PDB entry 5X7P | X-ray diffraction, 2.40 A resolution | chains A and B

Chain A (and B):
Protein: Glycoside hydrolase family 31 alpha-glucosidase
From: Paenibacillus sp. 598K
Notes: EC 2.4.1.-, 3.2.1.20; chain B of this document is another copy of the same molecule, construct and numbering; everything in this record applies to it too
UniProtKB: A0A193PKW5 (A0A193PKW5_9BACL); residues 36-1281 here = UniProt positions 36-1281
Chain sequence (1263 residues; each row starts with the number of its first residue):
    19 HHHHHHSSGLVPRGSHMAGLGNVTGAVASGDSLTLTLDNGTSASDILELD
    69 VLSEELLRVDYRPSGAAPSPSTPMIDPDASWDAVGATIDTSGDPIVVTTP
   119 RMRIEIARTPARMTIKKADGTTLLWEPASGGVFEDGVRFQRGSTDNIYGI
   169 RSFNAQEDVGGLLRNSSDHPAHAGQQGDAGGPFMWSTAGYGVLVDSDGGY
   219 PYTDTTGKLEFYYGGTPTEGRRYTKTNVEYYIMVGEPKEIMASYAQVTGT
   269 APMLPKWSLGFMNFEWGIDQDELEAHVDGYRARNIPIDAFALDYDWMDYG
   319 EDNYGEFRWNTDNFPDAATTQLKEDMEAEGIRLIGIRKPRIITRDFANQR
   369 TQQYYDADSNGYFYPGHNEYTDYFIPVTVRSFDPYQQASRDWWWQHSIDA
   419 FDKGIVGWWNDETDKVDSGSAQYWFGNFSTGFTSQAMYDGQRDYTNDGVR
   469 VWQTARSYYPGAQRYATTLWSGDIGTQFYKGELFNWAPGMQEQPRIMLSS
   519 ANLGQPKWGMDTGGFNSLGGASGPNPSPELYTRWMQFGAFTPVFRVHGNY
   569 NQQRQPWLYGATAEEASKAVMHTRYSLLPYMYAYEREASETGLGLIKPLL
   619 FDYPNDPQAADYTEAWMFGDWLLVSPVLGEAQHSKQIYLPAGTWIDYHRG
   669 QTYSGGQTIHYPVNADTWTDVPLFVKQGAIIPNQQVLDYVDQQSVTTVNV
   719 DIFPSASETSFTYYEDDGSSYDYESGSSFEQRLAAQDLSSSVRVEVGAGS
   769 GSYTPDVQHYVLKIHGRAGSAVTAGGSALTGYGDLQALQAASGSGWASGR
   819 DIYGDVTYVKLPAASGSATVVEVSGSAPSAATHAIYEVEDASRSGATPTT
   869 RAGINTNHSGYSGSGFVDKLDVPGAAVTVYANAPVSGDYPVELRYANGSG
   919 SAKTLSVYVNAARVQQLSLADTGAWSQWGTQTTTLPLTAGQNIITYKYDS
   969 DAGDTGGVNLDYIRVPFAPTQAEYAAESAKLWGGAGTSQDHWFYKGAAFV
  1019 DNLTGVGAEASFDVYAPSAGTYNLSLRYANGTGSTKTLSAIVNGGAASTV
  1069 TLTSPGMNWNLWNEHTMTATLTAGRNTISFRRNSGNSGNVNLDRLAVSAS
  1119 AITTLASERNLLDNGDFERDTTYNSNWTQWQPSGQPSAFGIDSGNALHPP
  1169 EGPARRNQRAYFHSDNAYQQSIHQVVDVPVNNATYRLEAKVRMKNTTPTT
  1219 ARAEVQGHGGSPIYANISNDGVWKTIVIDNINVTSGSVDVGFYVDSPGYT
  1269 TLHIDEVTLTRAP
Disordered / not traced: 19-34
Construct notes: expression tag (19-35)
Metal / ion sites: Ni2+: His187, His190, Asp196; Mg2+ site 1: Glu283, Gly285 (shared with Gln571(B) of chain B); Mg2+ site 2 near Asp316 (its only coordinating residue here); Mg2+ site 3: Gln571 (shared with Glu283(B), Gly285(B) of chain B); Ca2+ site 1: Glu855, Glu857, Ser880, Gly883, Asp979; Ca2+ site 2: Glu995, Lys1013, Ala1016, Asp1111; Ca2+ site 3: Asp1134, Glu1136, Arg1173, Gln1176, Asp1273
Ligand contacts:
  - acarbose (AC1; 4,6-dideoxy-4-{[(1S,4R,5S,6S)-4,5,6-trihydroxy-3-(hydroxymethyl)cyclohex-2-en-1-yl]amino}-alpha-D-glucopyranose), molecule 1: Asn875, His876, Asp886, Lys887, Asp889, Trp943, Gly975, Val976, Asn977
  - acarbose (AC1), molecule 2: Trp1148, Ser1189, His1191, Arg1220, Glu1222, Tyr1261

Interface between chain A and chain B:
Residue-residue contacts - 697 pairs, chain A then chain B:
  Thr90(A) - Phe446(B)
  Pro91(A) - Phe446(B)
  Pro91(A) - Phe450(B)  hydrophobic
  Pro91(A) - Arg482(B)  hydrogen bond (backbone-side chain)
  Met92(A) - Phe446(B)
  Met92(A) - Tyr477(B)  hydrophobic
  Met92(A) - Pro478(B)
  Met92(A) - Gly479(B)
  Met92(A) - Arg482(B)  hydrogen bond (backbone-side chain)
  Ile93(A) - Arg482(B)  hydrogen bond (backbone-side chain)
  Asp94(A) - Arg482(B)
  Pro95(A) - Arg482(B)
  Asn164(A) - Ala628(B)
  Tyr166(A) - Asn520(B)
  Tyr166(A) - Leu618(B)  hydrophobic
  Tyr166(A) - Ala628(B)  hydrogen bond (side chain-backbone)
  Gly167(A) - Leu521(B)
  Ile168(A) - Leu521(B)
  Arg169(A) - Leu521(B)
  Ser170(A) - Ile514(B)
  Ser170(A) - Ser517(B)
  Phe171(A) - Ile514(B)
  Phe171(A) - Ser517(B)
  Ala173(A) - Ser489(B)
  Ala173(A) - Asp491(B)
  Ala173(A) - Ile492(B)  hydrophobic
  Ala173(A) - Trp504(B)
  Ala173(A) - Ala505(B)
  Ala173(A) - Pro506(B)
  Gln174(A) - Trp504(B)
  Glu175(A) - Lys498(B)
  Asp176(A) - Lys498(B)  salt bridge
  Val177(A) - Pro506(B)  hydrophobic
  Val177(A) - Glu510(B)
  Val177(A) - Arg513(B)  hydrogen bond (backbone-side chain)
  Val177(A) - Ile514(B)  hydrophobic
  Gly178(A) - Arg513(B)  hydrogen bond (backbone-side chain)
  Gly179(A) - Ser517(B)
  Gly179(A) - Asp629(B)
  Leu180(A) - Arg513(B)
  Leu180(A) - Leu516(B)
  Leu180(A) - Ser517(B)
  Leu180(A) - Asn520(B)
  Leu180(A) - Leu618(B)  hydrophobic
  Leu180(A) - Asp629(B)  hydrogen bond (backbone-side chain)
  Leu180(A) - Thr631(B)
  Leu181(A) - Ala628(B)
  Leu181(A) - Asp629(B)  hydrogen bond (backbone-side chain)
  Arg182(A) - Ser517(B)  hydrogen bond
  His190(A) - Asn445(B)
  His190(A) - Tyr477(B)
  Ala191(A) - Asn445(B)  hydrogen bond (backbone-side chain)
  Ala191(A) - Ser475(B)
  Ala191(A) - Tyr476(B)
  Ala191(A) - Tyr477(B)
  Gly192(A) - Asp432(B)
  Gly192(A) - Trp442(B)
  Gly192(A) - Ser475(B)
  Gln193(A) - Asp432(B)
  Gln193(A) - Lys433(B)
  Gln194(A) - Asp432(B)  hydrogen bond (backbone-side chain)
  Gln194(A) - Arg474(B)
  Gln194(A) - Ser489(B)
  Gln194(A) - Gly490(B)
  Gln194(A) - Asp491(B)  hydrogen bond (side chain-backbone)
  Gly195(A) - Arg474(B)  hydrogen bond (backbone-backbone)
  Gly195(A) - Trp488(B)
  Gly195(A) - Ser489(B)
  Asp196(A) - Arg474(B)
  Asp196(A) - Ser475(B)
  Asp196(A) - Tyr476(B)  hydrogen bond (backbone-backbone)
  Ala197(A) - Tyr476(B)
  Ala197(A) - Leu521(B)
  Gly198(A) - Tyr476(B)  hydrogen bond (backbone-backbone)
  Gly198(A) - Tyr477(B)
  Gly198(A) - Pro478(B)
  Gly198(A) - Leu521(B)
  Gly199(A) - Tyr477(B)
  Gly199(A) - Pro478(B)
  Gly199(A) - Leu521(B)
  Pro200(A) - Tyr477(B)
  Phe201(A) - Asn520(B)
  Trp203(A) - Asn520(B)  hydrogen bond (side chain-backbone)
  Trp203(A) - Leu618(B)  hydrophobic
  Trp203(A) - Phe619(B)  hydrophobic
  Thr205(A) - Leu618(B)
  Thr205(A) - Pro622(B)  hydrogen bond (side chain-backbone)
  Ser214(A) - Phe446(B)
  Ser214(A) - Tyr477(B)  hydrogen bond (backbone-side chain)
  Asp215(A) - Asn445(B)  hydrogen bond
  Asp215(A) - Phe446(B)
  Asp215(A) - Tyr477(B)
  Gly216(A) - Asn445(B)
  Gly216(A) - Tyr477(B)  hydrogen bond (backbone-side chain)
  Thr236(A) - Trp442(B)
  Glu237(A) - Trp442(B)
  Glu237(A) - Phe443(B)
  Glu237(A) - Gly444(B)
  Glu237(A) - Asn445(B)  hydrogen bond
  Arg240(A) - Asp401(B)  salt bridge
  Arg240(A) - Tyr403(B)
  Tyr241(A) - Tyr403(B)  hydrophobic
  Tyr241(A) - Phe446(B)  hydrophobic
  Tyr241(A) - Phe450(B)
  Pro255(A) - Leu618(B)
  Pro255(A) - Phe619(B)
  Pro255(A) - Pro622(B)
  Lys256(A) - Leu611(B)
  Lys256(A) - Lys615(B)
  Lys256(A) - Phe619(B)
  Lys256(A) - Asp620(B)  salt bridge
  Met259(A) - Ala519(B)
  Met259(A) - Gly522(B)
  Met259(A) - Thr609(B)
  Met259(A) - Leu611(B)  hydrophobic
  Ala260(A) - Thr609(B)
  Tyr262(A) - Tyr476(B)  hydrogen bond
  Tyr262(A) - Pro478(B)
  Tyr262(A) - Gln481(B)
  Tyr262(A) - Leu521(B)  hydrogen bond (side chain-backbone)
  Tyr262(A) - Gly522(B)
  Ala263(A) - Thr609(B)
  Thr266(A) - Gly479(B)
  Thr266(A) - Gln481(B)  hydrogen bond
  Thr266(A) - Arg482(B)  hydrogen bond (backbone-side chain)
  Gly267(A) - Gln481(B)  hydrogen bond (backbone-side chain)
  Gly267(A) - Arg482(B)
  Thr268(A) - Arg482(B)
  Thr268(A) - Ala606(B)
  Thr268(A) - Ser607(B)  hydrogen bond (side chain-backbone)
  Thr268(A) - Glu608(B)
  Ala269(A) - Gln481(B)
  Ala269(A) - Lys525(B)
  Ala269(A) - Ala606(B)  hydrogen bond (backbone-backbone)
  Ala269(A) - Ser607(B)  hydrogen bond (backbone-backbone)
  Pro270(A) - Tyr456(B)
  Pro270(A) - Gln481(B)
  Pro270(A) - Arg482(B)
  Pro270(A) - Ala484(B)
  Pro270(A) - Lys525(B)  hydrogen bond (backbone-side chain)
  Pro270(A) - Tyr741(B)
  Met271(A) - Arg468(B)
  Met271(A) - Tyr600(B)
  Met271(A) - Glu603(B)
  Met271(A) - Arg604(B)
  Met271(A) - Ser607(B)
  Met271(A) - Tyr732(B)
  Met271(A) - Asp734(B)
  Met271(A) - Tyr741(B)  hydrogen bond (backbone-side chain)
  Leu272(A) - Arg468(B)  hydrogen bond (backbone-side chain)
  Leu272(A) - Val469(B)
  Leu272(A) - Trp470(B)
  Leu272(A) - Thr486(B)
  Leu272(A) - Lys525(B)
  Leu272(A) - Glu603(B)  hydrogen bond (backbone-side chain)
  Pro273(A) - Arg468(B)
  Pro273(A) - Val469(B)
  Pro273(A) - Trp470(B)
  Pro273(A) - Gly736(B)
  Lys274(A) - Tyr600(B)
  Lys274(A) - Val708(B)
  Lys274(A) - Gly736(B)  hydrogen bond (backbone-backbone)
  Trp275(A) - Val708(B)  hydrophobic
  Ser276(A) - Trp470(B)
  Leu277(A) - Arg592(B)  hydrogen bond (backbone-side chain)
  Leu277(A) - Met599(B)  hydrophobic
  Leu277(A) - Tyr600(B)
  Gly278(A) - Phe562(B)
  Gly278(A) - Tyr593(B)
  Phe279(A) - Met553(B)  hydrophobic
  Phe279(A) - Phe562(B)
  Phe279(A) - Val564(B)  hydrophobic
  Phe279(A) - Met589(B)  hydrophobic
  Phe279(A) - Tyr593(B)  hydrogen bond (backbone-side chain)
  Met280(A) - Trp470(B)  hydrophobic
  Met280(A) - Phe562(B)  hydrogen bond (backbone-backbone)
  Met280(A) - Arg563(B)
  Met280(A) - Val564(B)  hydrogen bond (backbone-backbone)
  Asn281(A) - Val564(B)
  Asn281(A) - Gln573(B)  hydrogen bond
  Phe282(A) - Trp427(B)  hydrophobic
  Phe282(A) - Trp470(B)  hydrophobic
  Phe282(A) - Arg563(B)
  Phe282(A) - Val564(B)  hydrogen bond (backbone-backbone)
  Phe282(A) - His565(B)
  Glu283(A) - His565(B)
  Glu283(A) - Gln571(B)  hydrogen bond
  Glu283(A) - Gln573(B)  hydrogen bond
  Trp284(A) - Phe533(B)  hydrophobic
  Trp284(A) - Asn567(B)
  Trp284(A) - Tyr568(B)
  Trp284(A) - Asn569(B)  hydrogen bond (backbone-backbone)
  Gly285(A) - Asn569(B)
  Gly285(A) - Gln571(B)
  His294(A) - Gln571(B)  hydrogen bond
  His294(A) - Gln573(B)
  His294(A) - Trp575(B)
  Asp296(A) - Pro866(B)
  Gly297(A) - Trp575(B)
  Tyr298(A) - Gln573(B)
  Tyr298(A) - Pro574(B)
  Tyr298(A) - Trp575(B)
  Arg299(A) - Asp706(B)  hydrogen bond (side chain-backbone)
  Arg299(A) - Tyr707(B)
  Arg299(A) - Arg869(B)
  Ala300(A) - Ser862(B)
  Ala300(A) - Gly863(B)  hydrogen bond (backbone-backbone)
  Ala300(A) - Ala864(B)
  Ala300(A) - Thr865(B)
  Ala300(A) - Pro866(B)
  Ala300(A) - Arg869(B)
  Arg301(A) - Trp575(B)
  Arg301(A) - Glu582(B)  salt bridge
  Arg301(A) - Lys586(B)  hydrogen bond (backbone-side chain)
  Arg301(A) - Ser862(B)
  Asn302(A) - Lys586(B)
  Asn302(A) - His590(B)  hydrogen bond (backbone-side chain)
  Asn302(A) - Asp706(B)  hydrogen bond
  Asn302(A) - Ser860(B)  hydrogen bond
  Asn302(A) - Arg861(B)
  Ile303(A) - Lys586(B)
  Ile303(A) - Met589(B)  hydrophobic
  Pro304(A) - Met589(B)
  Pro304(A) - His590(B)
  Pro304(A) - Tyr593(B)
  Pro304(A) - Leu705(B)
  Pro304(A) - Asp706(B)
  Ile305(A) - Tyr593(B)
  Ile305(A) - Asp706(B)  hydrogen bond (backbone-backbone)
  Ile305(A) - Tyr707(B)
  Asp306(A) - Tyr593(B)  hydrogen bond
  Asp306(A) - Tyr707(B)
  Asp306(A) - Val708(B)  hydrogen bond (side chain-backbone)
  Ala309(A) - Trp427(B)  hydrophobic
  Leu310(A) - Trp427(B)
  Asp311(A) - Trp427(B)
  Asp311(A) - His565(B)
  Trp314(A) - Ala418(B)  hydrophobic
  Trp314(A) - Ile423(B)  hydrophobic
  Tyr317(A) - Val397(B)
  Tyr322(A) - Trp410(B)  hydrogen bond
  Tyr322(A) - His414(B)  hydrogen bond
  Phe325(A) - Trp411(B)  hydrophobic
  Phe325(A) - His414(B)
  Phe325(A) - Ser415(B)
  Phe325(A) - Ala418(B)
  Trp327(A) - Ala418(B)  hydrogen bond (side chain-backbone)
  Trp327(A) - Lys421(B)  hydrogen bond (side chain-backbone)
  Trp327(A) - Ile423(B)  hydrophobic
  Ala335(A) - Lys421(B)
  Ala336(A) - Lys421(B)  hydrogen bond (backbone-side chain)
  Thr337(A) - Lys421(B)
  Thr338(A) - Asp420(B)
  Lys341(A) - Asp420(B)  hydrogen bond (side chain-backbone)
  Lys341(A) - Lys421(B)
  Lys341(A) - Gly422(B)
  Glu347(A) - Tyr707(B)
  Gly348(A) - Tyr707(B)
  Arg350(A) - Val424(B)
  Arg350(A) - Asp709(B)  salt bridge
  Leu351(A) - Gly422(B)
  Leu351(A) - Ile423(B)
  Leu351(A) - Val424(B)  hydrogen bond (backbone-backbone)
  Leu351(A) - Gly425(B)  hydrogen bond (backbone-backbone)
  Ile352(A) - Gly425(B)
  Ile352(A) - Trp427(B)  hydrophobic
  Ile352(A) - Trp470(B)  hydrophobic
  Gly353(A) - Ile423(B)
  Gly353(A) - Gly425(B)  hydrogen bond (backbone-backbone)
  Gly353(A) - Trp427(B)  hydrogen bond (backbone-backbone)
  Ile354(A) - Trp427(B)
  Ile354(A) - Asp429(B)
  Arg355(A) - Trp426(B)
  Arg355(A) - Trp427(B)  hydrogen bond (backbone-backbone)
  Arg355(A) - Asn428(B)
  Arg355(A) - Asp429(B)  hydrogen bond (backbone-backbone)
  Lys356(A) - Trp411(B)
  Lys356(A) - Asp429(B)  salt bridge
  Lys356(A) - Glu430(B)  salt bridge
  Pro357(A) - Ser399(B)
  Pro357(A) - Phe400(B)  hydrogen bond (backbone-backbone)
  Pro357(A) - Trp411(B)  hydrophobic
  Pro357(A) - Asp429(B)
  Pro357(A) - Glu430(B)
  Pro357(A) - Thr431(B)
  Pro357(A) - Phe443(B)  hydrophobic
  Arg358(A) - Val397(B)
  Arg358(A) - Arg398(B)
  Arg358(A) - Ser399(B)
  Arg358(A) - Trp411(B)
  Arg358(A) - Glu430(B)  salt bridge
  Ile359(A) - Val397(B)
  Ile359(A) - Arg398(B)  hydrogen bond (backbone-backbone)
  Ile360(A) - Val395(B)  hydrophobic
  Ile360(A) - Thr396(B)
  Ile360(A) - Val397(B)  hydrophobic
  Thr361(A) - Thr396(B)  hydrogen bond (backbone-backbone)
  Thr361(A) - Arg398(B)
  Arg362(A) - Thr396(B)
  Phe364(A) - Ile393(B)  hydrophobic
  Phe364(A) - Val395(B)  hydrophobic
  Gly379(A) - Gln404(B)  hydrogen bond (backbone-side chain)
  Tyr380(A) - Phe400(B)
  Tyr380(A) - Asp401(B)  hydrogen bond (backbone-backbone)
  Tyr380(A) - Gln404(B)
  Tyr380(A) - Ala406(B)  hydrogen bond (side chain-backbone)
  Tyr380(A) - Ser407(B)
  Tyr380(A) - Trp410(B)  hydrophobic
  Phe381(A) - Arg398(B)
  Phe381(A) - Ser399(B)
  Phe381(A) - Asp401(B)
  Tyr382(A) - Ser399(B)  hydrogen bond (backbone-backbone)
  Tyr382(A) - Phe400(B)
  Tyr382(A) - Asp401(B)
  Tyr382(A) - Tyr403(B)
  Tyr382(A) - Phe443(B)  hydrophobic
  Tyr382(A) - Gly444(B)  hydrogen bond (side chain-backbone)
  Tyr382(A) - Ser447(B)
  Pro383(A) - Asp401(B)
  Gly384(A) - Tyr441(B)
  His385(A) - Arg398(B)  hydrogen bond (backbone-side chain)
  His385(A) - Ser399(B)  hydrogen bond
  His385(A) - Tyr441(B)
  His385(A) - Trp442(B)  hydrogen bond (side chain-backbone)
  Asn386(A) - Arg398(B)
  Asn386(A) - Tyr441(B)  hydrogen bond (backbone-side chain)
  Glu387(A) - Thr396(B)
  Glu387(A) - Val397(B)
  Glu387(A) - Arg398(B)
  Tyr388(A) - Val395(B)
  Tyr388(A) - Thr396(B)
  Tyr388(A) - Val397(B)  hydrogen bond (backbone-backbone)
  Tyr388(A) - Val434(B)
  Tyr388(A) - Ser436(B)
  Tyr388(A) - Ala439(B)  hydrophobic
  Thr389(A) - Pro394(B)
  Thr389(A) - Val395(B)
  Thr389(A) - Ser436(B)
  Asp390(A) - Pro394(B)
  Asp390(A) - Val395(B)  hydrogen bond (backbone-backbone)
  Asp390(A) - Ser436(B)  hydrogen bond
  Tyr391(A) - Tyr391(B)  hydrophobic
  Tyr391(A) - Phe392(B)
  Tyr391(A) - Ile393(B)
  Tyr391(A) - Pro394(B)  hydrophobic
  Phe392(A) - Ile393(B)
  Ile393(A) - Tyr391(B)
  Ile393(A) - Phe392(B)
  Ile393(A) - Ile393(B)  hydrophobic
  Pro394(A) - Thr389(B)
  Pro394(A) - Asp390(B)
  Pro394(A) - Tyr391(B)  hydrophobic
  Pro394(A) - Tyr568(B)  hydrophobic
  Val395(A) - Phe364(B)  hydrophobic
  Val395(A) - Tyr388(B)
  Val395(A) - Thr389(B)
  Val395(A) - Asp390(B)  hydrogen bond (backbone-backbone)
  Thr396(A) - Ile360(B)
  Thr396(A) - Thr361(B)  hydrogen bond (backbone-backbone)
  Thr396(A) - Arg362(B)
  Thr396(A) - Glu387(B)
  Thr396(A) - Tyr388(B)
  Thr396(A) - Ser540(B)
  Val397(A) - Tyr317(B)
  Val397(A) - Arg358(B)
  Val397(A) - Ile359(B)
  Val397(A) - Ile360(B)  hydrophobic
  Val397(A) - Glu387(B)
  Val397(A) - Tyr388(B)  hydrogen bond (backbone-backbone)
  Arg398(A) - Arg358(B)
  Arg398(A) - Ile359(B)  hydrogen bond (backbone-backbone)
  Arg398(A) - Thr361(B)
  Arg398(A) - Phe381(B)
  Arg398(A) - His385(B)  hydrogen bond (side chain-backbone)
  Arg398(A) - Asn386(B)
  Arg398(A) - Glu387(B)
  Ser399(A) - Pro357(B)
  Ser399(A) - Arg358(B)
  Ser399(A) - Phe381(B)
  Ser399(A) - Tyr382(B)  hydrogen bond (backbone-backbone)
  Ser399(A) - His385(B)  hydrogen bond
  Phe400(A) - Pro357(B)  hydrogen bond (backbone-backbone)
  Phe400(A) - Arg358(B)
  Phe400(A) - Tyr380(B)
  Phe400(A) - Tyr382(B)
  Asp401(A) - Arg240(B)  salt bridge
  Asp401(A) - Tyr380(B)  hydrogen bond (backbone-backbone)
  Asp401(A) - Phe381(B)
  Asp401(A) - Tyr382(B)
  Asp401(A) - Pro383(B)
  Tyr403(A) - Arg240(B)
  Tyr403(A) - Tyr241(B)  hydrophobic
  Tyr403(A) - Tyr382(B)
  Gln404(A) - Gly379(B)  hydrogen bond (side chain-backbone)
  Gln404(A) - Tyr380(B)
  Ala406(A) - Tyr380(B)  hydrogen bond (backbone-side chain)
  Ser407(A) - Tyr380(B)
  Trp410(A) - Tyr322(B)  hydrogen bond
  Trp410(A) - Tyr380(B)  hydrophobic
  Trp411(A) - Phe325(B)  hydrophobic
  Trp411(A) - Lys356(B)
  Trp411(A) - Arg358(B)
  Trp411(A) - Ile359(B)  hydrophobic
  His414(A) - Tyr322(B)
  His414(A) - Phe325(B)
  Ser415(A) - Phe325(B)
  Ala418(A) - Trp314(B)  hydrophobic
  Ala418(A) - Phe325(B)
  Ala418(A) - Trp327(B)  hydrogen bond (backbone-side chain)
  Asp420(A) - Thr338(B)
  Asp420(A) - Lys341(B)  hydrogen bond (backbone-side chain)
  Lys421(A) - Trp327(B)  hydrogen bond (backbone-side chain)
  Lys421(A) - Ala335(B)
  Lys421(A) - Ala336(B)
  Lys421(A) - Thr337(B)
  Lys421(A) - Lys341(B)
  Gly422(A) - Lys341(B)
  Gly422(A) - Leu351(B)
  Ile423(A) - Trp314(B)  hydrophobic
  Ile423(A) - Trp327(B)  hydrophobic
  Ile423(A) - Leu351(B)
  Ile423(A) - Gly353(B)
  Val424(A) - Leu351(B)  hydrogen bond (backbone-backbone)
  Gly425(A) - Leu351(B)  hydrogen bond (backbone-backbone)
  Gly425(A) - Ile352(B)
  Gly425(A) - Gly353(B)  hydrogen bond (backbone-backbone)
  Trp426(A) - Gly353(B)
  Trp426(A) - Arg355(B)
  Trp427(A) - Phe282(B)  hydrophobic
  Trp427(A) - Leu310(B)
  Trp427(A) - Asp311(B)
  Trp427(A) - Ile352(B)  hydrophobic
  Trp427(A) - Gly353(B)  hydrogen bond (backbone-backbone)
  Trp427(A) - Ile354(B)
  Trp427(A) - Arg355(B)  hydrogen bond (backbone-backbone)
  Asn428(A) - Arg355(B)
  Asp429(A) - Ile354(B)
  Asp429(A) - Arg355(B)  hydrogen bond (backbone-backbone)
  Asp429(A) - Lys356(B)  salt bridge
  Asp429(A) - Pro357(B)
  Glu430(A) - Lys356(B)  salt bridge
  Glu430(A) - Pro357(B)
  Glu430(A) - Arg358(B)  salt bridge
  Thr431(A) - Pro357(B)
  Asp432(A) - Gly192(B)
  Asp432(A) - Gln193(B)
  Asp432(A) - Gln194(B)  hydrogen bond (side chain-backbone)
  Lys433(A) - Gln193(B)
  Val434(A) - Tyr388(B)
  Ser436(A) - Tyr388(B)
  Ser436(A) - Thr389(B)  hydrogen bond (side chain-backbone)
  Ser436(A) - Asp390(B)  hydrogen bond
  Ser438(A) - Gly537(B)  hydrogen bond (side chain-backbone)
  Ser438(A) - Gly538(B)
  Ala439(A) - Tyr388(B)  hydrophobic
  Tyr441(A) - Gly384(B)
  Tyr441(A) - His385(B)
  Tyr441(A) - Asn386(B)  hydrogen bond (side chain-backbone)
  Trp442(A) - Gly192(B)
  Trp442(A) - Thr236(B)
  Trp442(A) - Glu237(B)
  Trp442(A) - His385(B)  hydrogen bond (backbone-side chain)
  Phe443(A) - Glu237(B)
  Phe443(A) - Pro357(B)  hydrophobic
  Phe443(A) - Tyr382(B)  hydrophobic
  Gly444(A) - Glu237(B)
  Gly444(A) - Tyr382(B)  hydrogen bond (backbone-side chain)
  Asn445(A) - His190(B)
  Asn445(A) - Ala191(B)  hydrogen bond (side chain-backbone)
  Asn445(A) - Asp215(B)  hydrogen bond
  Asn445(A) - Gly216(B)
  Asn445(A) - Glu237(B)  hydrogen bond
  Phe446(A) - Thr90(B)
  Phe446(A) - Pro91(B)  hydrophobic
  Phe446(A) - Met92(B)
  Phe446(A) - Ser214(B)
  Phe446(A) - Asp215(B)
  Phe446(A) - Tyr241(B)  hydrophobic
  Ser447(A) - Tyr382(B)
  Phe450(A) - Pro91(B)  hydrophobic
  Phe450(A) - Tyr241(B)
  Tyr456(A) - Pro270(B)
  Arg468(A) - Met271(B)
  Arg468(A) - Leu272(B)  hydrogen bond (side chain-backbone)
  Arg468(A) - Pro273(B)
  Val469(A) - Leu272(B)
  Val469(A) - Pro273(B)
  Trp470(A) - Pro273(B)
  Trp470(A) - Ser276(B)
  Trp470(A) - Met280(B)
  Trp470(A) - Ile352(B)  hydrophobic
  Arg474(A) - Gln194(B)
  Arg474(A) - Gly195(B)  hydrogen bond (backbone-backbone)
  Arg474(A) - Asp196(B)
  Ser475(A) - Ala191(B)
  Ser475(A) - Gly192(B)
  Ser475(A) - Asp196(B)
  Tyr476(A) - Ala191(B)
  Tyr476(A) - Asp196(B)  hydrogen bond (backbone-backbone)
  Tyr476(A) - Ala197(B)
  Tyr476(A) - Gly198(B)  hydrogen bond (backbone-backbone)
  Tyr476(A) - Tyr262(B)  hydrogen bond
  Tyr477(A) - Met92(B)  hydrophobic
  Tyr477(A) - Ala189(B)
  Tyr477(A) - His190(B)
  Tyr477(A) - Ala191(B)
  Tyr477(A) - Gly198(B)
  Tyr477(A) - Gly199(B)
  Tyr477(A) - Pro200(B)
  Tyr477(A) - Ser214(B)  hydrogen bond (side chain-backbone)
  Tyr477(A) - Asp215(B)
  Tyr477(A) - Gly216(B)  hydrogen bond (side chain-backbone)
  Pro478(A) - Met92(B)
  Pro478(A) - Gly198(B)
  Pro478(A) - Gly199(B)
  Pro478(A) - Pro200(B)
  Pro478(A) - Tyr262(B)
  Gly479(A) - Pro91(B)
  Gly479(A) - Met92(B)
  Gly479(A) - Thr266(B)
  Gln481(A) - Thr266(B)  hydrogen bond
  Gln481(A) - Gly267(B)  hydrogen bond (side chain-backbone)
  Gln481(A) - Ala269(B)
  Gln481(A) - Pro270(B)
  Arg482(A) - Pro91(B)  hydrogen bond (side chain-backbone)
  Arg482(A) - Met92(B)  hydrogen bond (side chain-backbone)
  Arg482(A) - Ile93(B)
  Arg482(A) - Asp94(B)
  Arg482(A) - Pro95(B)
  Arg482(A) - Thr266(B)  hydrogen bond (side chain-backbone)
  Arg482(A) - Gly267(B)
  Arg482(A) - Thr268(B)
  Arg482(A) - Pro270(B)
  Ala484(A) - Pro270(B)  hydrophobic
  Thr486(A) - Leu272(B)
  Trp488(A) - Gly195(B)
  Ser489(A) - Ala173(B)
  Ser489(A) - Gln194(B)
  Ser489(A) - Gly195(B)
  Gly490(A) - Gln194(B)
  Gly490(A) - Gly195(B)
  Asp491(A) - Ala173(B)
  Asp491(A) - Gln194(B)  hydrogen bond
  Ile492(A) - Ala173(B)
  Lys498(A) - Glu175(B)
  Lys498(A) - Asp176(B)  salt bridge
  Trp504(A) - Ala173(B)
  Trp504(A) - Gln174(B)
  Trp504(A) - Ser438(B)
  Ala505(A) - Ala173(B)
  Pro506(A) - Ala173(B)
  Pro506(A) - Val177(B)  hydrophobic
  Glu510(A) - Val177(B)
  Arg513(A) - Val177(B)  hydrogen bond (side chain-backbone)
  Arg513(A) - Gly178(B)  hydrogen bond (side chain-backbone)
  Arg513(A) - Leu180(B)
  Ile514(A) - Ser170(B)  hydrogen bond (backbone-side chain)
  Ile514(A) - Phe171(B)
  Leu516(A) - Leu180(B)  hydrophobic
  Ser517(A) - Arg169(B)
  Ser517(A) - Ser170(B)
  Ser517(A) - Phe171(B)
  Ser517(A) - Gly179(B)
  Ser517(A) - Leu180(B)
  Ser517(A) - Arg182(B)  hydrogen bond
  Ala519(A) - Met259(B)
  Asn520(A) - Tyr166(B)
  Asn520(A) - Gly167(B)
  Asn520(A) - Leu180(B)
  Asn520(A) - Phe201(B)
  Asn520(A) - Trp203(B)  hydrogen bond (backbone-side chain)
  Leu521(A) - Gly167(B)
  Leu521(A) - Ile168(B)
  Leu521(A) - Arg169(B)
  Leu521(A) - Ala197(B)
  Leu521(A) - Gly198(B)
  Leu521(A) - Tyr262(B)  hydrogen bond (backbone-side chain)
  Gly522(A) - Met259(B)
  Gly522(A) - Tyr262(B)
  Lys525(A) - Ala269(B)
  Lys525(A) - Pro270(B)  hydrogen bond (side chain-backbone)
  Lys525(A) - Leu272(B)
  Leu536(A) - Ser438(B)
  Gly537(A) - Ser438(B)  hydrogen bond (backbone-side chain)
  Gly538(A) - Ser438(B)
  Ser540(A) - Thr396(B)
  Met553(A) - Phe279(B)  hydrophobic
  Phe562(A) - Gly278(B)
  Phe562(A) - Phe279(B)
  Phe562(A) - Met280(B)  hydrogen bond (backbone-backbone)
  Arg563(A) - Met280(B)
  Arg563(A) - Phe282(B)
  Val564(A) - Phe279(B)  hydrophobic
  Val564(A) - Met280(B)  hydrogen bond (backbone-backbone)
  Val564(A) - Asn281(B)
  Val564(A) - Phe282(B)  hydrogen bond (backbone-backbone)
  His565(A) - Phe282(B)
  Asn567(A) - Trp284(B)
  Tyr568(A) - Trp284(B)
  Tyr568(A) - Pro394(B)  hydrophobic
  Asn569(A) - Trp284(B)  hydrogen bond (backbone-backbone)
  Asn569(A) - Gly285(B)
  Gln571(A) - Glu283(B)  hydrogen bond
  Gln571(A) - Gly285(B)
  Gln571(A) - His294(B)  hydrogen bond
  Gln573(A) - Asn281(B)  hydrogen bond
  Gln573(A) - Glu283(B)  hydrogen bond
  Gln573(A) - His294(B)
  Gln573(A) - Tyr298(B)
  Pro574(A) - Tyr298(B)
  Trp575(A) - His294(B)
  Trp575(A) - Gly297(B)
  Trp575(A) - Tyr298(B)
  Trp575(A) - Arg301(B)
  Glu582(A) - Arg301(B)  salt bridge
  Lys586(A) - Arg301(B)  hydrogen bond (side chain-backbone)
  Lys586(A) - Asn302(B)
  Lys586(A) - Ile303(B)
  Met589(A) - Phe279(B)  hydrophobic
  Met589(A) - Ile303(B)  hydrophobic
  Met589(A) - Pro304(B)
  His590(A) - Asn302(B)  hydrogen bond (side chain-backbone)
  His590(A) - Pro304(B)
  Arg592(A) - Leu277(B)  hydrogen bond (side chain-backbone)
  Tyr593(A) - Gly278(B)
  Tyr593(A) - Phe279(B)  hydrogen bond (side chain-backbone)
  Tyr593(A) - Pro304(B)  hydrophobic
  Tyr593(A) - Ile305(B)
  Tyr593(A) - Asp306(B)  hydrogen bond
  Met599(A) - Leu277(B)  hydrophobic
  Tyr600(A) - Met271(B)
  Tyr600(A) - Lys274(B)
  Tyr600(A) - Leu277(B)  hydrophobic
  Glu603(A) - Met271(B)
  Glu603(A) - Leu272(B)  hydrogen bond (side chain-backbone)
  Ala606(A) - Thr268(B)
  Ala606(A) - Ala269(B)  hydrogen bond (backbone-backbone)
  Ser607(A) - Thr268(B)  hydrogen bond (backbone-side chain)
  Ser607(A) - Ala269(B)
  Ser607(A) - Met271(B)
  Glu608(A) - Thr268(B)
  Thr609(A) - Met259(B)
  Thr609(A) - Ala260(B)
  Thr609(A) - Ala263(B)
  Leu611(A) - Met259(B)  hydrophobic
  Lys615(A) - Lys256(B)
  Leu618(A) - Tyr166(B)  hydrophobic
  Leu618(A) - Leu180(B)  hydrophobic
  Leu618(A) - Trp203(B)  hydrophobic
  Leu618(A) - Pro255(B)
  Phe619(A) - Trp203(B)  hydrophobic
  Phe619(A) - Pro255(B)  hydrophobic
  Phe619(A) - Lys256(B)
  Phe619(A) - Met259(B)  hydrophobic
  Asp620(A) - Lys256(B)  salt bridge
  Pro622(A) - Thr205(B)
  Pro622(A) - Glu254(B)
  Pro622(A) - Pro255(B)
  Ala628(A) - Asn164(B)
  Ala628(A) - Tyr166(B)  hydrogen bond (backbone-side chain)
  Ala628(A) - Leu181(B)
  Asp629(A) - Gly179(B)
  Asp629(A) - Leu180(B)  hydrogen bond (side chain-backbone)
  Asp629(A) - Leu181(B)  hydrogen bond (side chain-backbone)
  Tyr630(A) - Leu180(B)
  Thr631(A) - Leu180(B)
  Leu705(A) - Pro304(B)
  Asp706(A) - Arg299(B)  hydrogen bond (backbone-side chain)
  Asp706(A) - Asn302(B)  hydrogen bond
  Asp706(A) - Pro304(B)
  Asp706(A) - Ile305(B)  hydrogen bond (backbone-backbone)
  Tyr707(A) - Arg299(B)
  Tyr707(A) - Ile305(B)
  Tyr707(A) - Asp306(B)
  Tyr707(A) - Glu347(B)
  Tyr707(A) - Gly348(B)
  Val708(A) - Lys274(B)
  Val708(A) - Trp275(B)  hydrophobic
  Val708(A) - Asp306(B)  hydrogen bond (backbone-side chain)
  Asp709(A) - Arg350(B)  salt bridge
  Tyr732(A) - Met271(B)
  Asp734(A) - Met271(B)
  Gly736(A) - Pro273(B)
  Gly736(A) - Lys274(B)  hydrogen bond (backbone-backbone)
  Tyr741(A) - Pro270(B)
  Tyr741(A) - Met271(B)  hydrogen bond (side chain-backbone)
  Ser860(A) - Asn302(B)  hydrogen bond
  Arg861(A) - Asn302(B)
  Ser862(A) - Ala300(B)
  Ser862(A) - Arg301(B)
  Gly863(A) - Ala300(B)  hydrogen bond (backbone-backbone)
  Ala864(A) - Ala300(B)
  Thr865(A) - Ala300(B)
  Pro866(A) - Asp296(B)
  Pro866(A) - Ala300(B)
  Arg869(A) - Arg299(B)
  Arg869(A) - Ala300(B)
Also at the interface, not in a pair above, chain A (284 interface residues in all): Asn172, Ala189, Phe308, Ala346, Gln371, Asp374, Ala375, Asp376, Asn378, Pro402, Phe419, Thr472, Leu487, Ser518, Phe533, Ser535, Pro560, Val561, Gly566, Gln570, Leu596, Arg604, Gly610, Pro616, Val704, Tyr739
Also at the interface, not in a pair above, chain B (285 interface residues in all): Asn172, Phe308, Ala309, Ala346, Gln371, Asp374, Ala375, Asp376, Asn378, Pro402, Phe419, Thr472, Leu487, Ser518, Ser535, Leu536, Val561, Gly566, Gln570, Arg572, Leu596, Gly610, Pro616, Tyr630, Val704, Tyr739

Summary:
Chain A and chain B form an interface of 284 and 285 residues respectively, with 159 hydrogen bonds and 16
salt bridges. Polar pairs include Asp176(A)-Lys498(B), Arg240(A)-Asp401(B) and Lys256(A)-Asp620(B). Chain A
binds acarbose. His187(A), His190(A) and Asp196(A) coordinate Ni2+.
Chain A and chain B are both Glycoside hydrolase family 31 alpha-glucosidase (Paenibacillus sp. 598K); the
structure, Crystal structure of Paenibacillus sp. 598K alpha-1,6-glucosyltransferase complexed with acarbose,
was determined by X-ray diffraction, deposited together with 5X7O, 5X7Q and 5X7S.
